PDB entry 9HNN | X-ray diffraction, 1.78 A resolution | chain A

Chain A:
Name: Cryptochrome/photolyase family protein
Source organism: Caulobacter vibrioides
UniProt: Q9AAF5 (Q9AAF5_CAUVC); numbering as in UniProt (aligned over 1-509)
Sequence (509 residues; each row starts with the number of its first residue):
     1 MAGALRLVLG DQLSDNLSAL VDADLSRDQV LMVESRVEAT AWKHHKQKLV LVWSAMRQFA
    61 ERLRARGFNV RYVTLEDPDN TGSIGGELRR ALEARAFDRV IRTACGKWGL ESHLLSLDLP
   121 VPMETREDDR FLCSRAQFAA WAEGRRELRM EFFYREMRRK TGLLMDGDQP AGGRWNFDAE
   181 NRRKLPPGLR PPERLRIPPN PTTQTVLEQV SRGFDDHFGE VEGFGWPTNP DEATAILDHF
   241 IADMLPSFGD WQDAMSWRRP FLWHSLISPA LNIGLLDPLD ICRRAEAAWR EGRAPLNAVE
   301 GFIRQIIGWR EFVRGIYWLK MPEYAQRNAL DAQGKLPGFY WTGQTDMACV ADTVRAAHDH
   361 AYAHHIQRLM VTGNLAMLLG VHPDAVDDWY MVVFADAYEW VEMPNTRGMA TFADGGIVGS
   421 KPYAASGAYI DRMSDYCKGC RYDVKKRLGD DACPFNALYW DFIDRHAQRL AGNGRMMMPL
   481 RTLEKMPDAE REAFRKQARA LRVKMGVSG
Disordered / not traced: 509
Metal / ion sites: 4Fe-4S cluster Fe: Cys349, Cys437, Cys440, Cys453
Ligand contacts:
  - 6,7-dimethyl-8-(1'-D-ribityl) lumazine (DLZ; 1-deoxy-1-(6,7-dimethyl-2,4-dioxo-3,4-dihydropteridin-8(2H)-yl)-D-ribitol): Leu9, Gly10, Asp11, Val33, Glu34, Ser35, Glu38, Ala39, His44, Lys48, Leu49, Val52, Trp53, Met56, Ile84, Cys105, Gly106, Lys107, Tyr398
  - FAD (flavin-adenine dinucleotide): Phe248, His264, Ser265, Leu266, Ile267, Ser268, Leu271, Asn272, Phe302, Gln305, Ile306, Trp309, Arg310, Val313, Tyr362, Ala363, His364, His365, Arg368, Leu369, Tyr390, Asp396, Ala397, Tyr398, Val401, Glu402, Asn405, Thr406, Met409, Ala410
  - 4Fe-4S cluster (SF4): Met347, Ala348, Cys349, Gly427, Ile430, Tyr436, Cys437, Cys440, Tyr442, Val444, Cys453, Pro454, Phe455
Reported in the primary citation:
  - conformationally variable residues (side-chain flip): Lys48, Arg368, Tyr390, Phe394, Asp396
  - contacts within the chain: Lys48-Ala397, Arg368-Asp396 (salt bridge)
  - catalytic residues: Asp178, Asp253 (by similarity / conservation)

In short:
Bound to chain A: flavin-adenine dinucleotide, 6,7-dimethyl-8-(1'-D-ribityl) lumazine and 4Fe-4S cluster.
Cys349, Cys437, Cys440 and Cys453 coordinate a 4Fe-4S cluster Fe ion. From the paper: catalytic residues
Asp178 and Asp253; conformational variability at Lys48, Arg368 and Tyr390 among others.
Chain A is Cryptochrome/photolyase family protein (Caulobacter vibrioides); the structure, Structure of the
(6-4) photolyase of Caulobacter crescentus in its fully reduced state, was determined by X-ray diffraction,
deposited together with 9HNK, 9HNL, 9HNM, 9HNO and 9Q8F.
